PDB entry 6YWG | X-ray diffraction, 1.45 A resolution | chains A and B

[Chain A (and B)]
Name: Multi-sensor hybrid histidine kinase
Source organism: Chloroflexus aggregans DSM 9485
Notes: chain B of this document is another copy of the same molecule, construct and numbering; everything in this record applies to it too
UniProtKB: B8GAY9 (B8GAY9_CHLAD); residues 47-153 here = UniProt positions 47-153
Sequence (113 residues; each row starts with the number of its first residue):
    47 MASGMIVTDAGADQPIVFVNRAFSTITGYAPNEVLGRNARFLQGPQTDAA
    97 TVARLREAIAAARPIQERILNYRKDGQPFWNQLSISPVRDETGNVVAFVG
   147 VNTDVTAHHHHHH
Unresolved in the structure: 47, 154-159 (chain B: 47, 152-159)
Construct notes: engineered mutation A85 (Cys in B8GAY9), N148 (Gln in B8GAY9); expression tag (154-159)
Residues lining bound ligands: FMN (flavin mononucleotide): I52, T54, Q60, N84, A85, R86, L88, Q89, V98, L101, R102, I105, I115, N117, N127, L129, I131, F144, V145, G146, N148
From the paper describing this entry:
  - binding site for flavin mononucleotide: N117, N127, N148

[Interface between chain A and chain B]
Residue-residue contacts (34; chain A residue first):
  S49(A) with D136(B), hydrogen bond; V142(B)
  M51(A) with V53(B), hydrophobic; V142(B), hydrophobic; A143(B), hydrophobic
  V53(A) with M51(B), hydrophobic
  V63(A) with F64(B)
  F64(A) with V63(B); F64(B), hydrophobic
  N66(A) with V142(B)
  Q112(A) with E137(B)
  Q128(A) with E137(B), hydrogen bond
  L129(A) with E137(B)
  S130(A) with E137(B), hydrogen bond
  V134(A) with M51(B), hydrophobic; V145(B), hydrophobic; V147(B), hydrophobic
  R135(A) with V147(B)
  D136(A) with S49(B), hydrogen bond; V147(B); T149(B)
  E137(A) with Q128(B); L129(B); S130(B); T149(B), hydrogen bond (backbone-side chain)
  T138(A) with T149(B)
  V142(A) with S49(B); M51(B), hydrophobic; N66(B)
  A143(A) with M51(B), hydrophobic
  V145(A) with V134(B), hydrophobic
  V147(A) with V134(B), hydrophobic; R135(B); D136(B)
Also at the interface, not in a pair above, chain A (20 interface residues in all): T149
Also at the interface, not in a pair above, chain B (20 interface residues in all): Q112, D150

[Summary]
Chain A and chain B each contribute 20 residues to their interface, with 5 hydrogen bonds. Polar contacts
include S49(A)-D136(B), Q128(A)-E137(B) and S130(A)-E137(B). Ligands of chain A: flavin mononucleotide. From
the paper: a binding site for flavin mononucleotide at N117(A), N127(A) and N148(A).
Both chains are Multi-sensor hybrid histidine kinase (Chloroflexus aggregans DSM 9485). Entry 6YWG (Structure
of Chloroflexus aggregans flavin based fluorescent protein (CagFbFP) Q148N variant) was determined by X-ray
diffraction (same publication as 6YWH, 6YWI, 6YWQ, 6YWR and 6YXC).
